7JK4 - chains A and G of the 9 polymer chains in the assembly; structure by electron microscopy, 3.40 A resolution.

# Chain A
Name: Origin recognition complex subunit 1
Source organism: Drosophila melanogaster
UniProtKB: O16810 (ORC1_DROME); residues 440-924 here = UniProt positions 440-924
Amino-acid sequence (488 residues; numbered 437 to 924; the number before each row is that of its first residue):
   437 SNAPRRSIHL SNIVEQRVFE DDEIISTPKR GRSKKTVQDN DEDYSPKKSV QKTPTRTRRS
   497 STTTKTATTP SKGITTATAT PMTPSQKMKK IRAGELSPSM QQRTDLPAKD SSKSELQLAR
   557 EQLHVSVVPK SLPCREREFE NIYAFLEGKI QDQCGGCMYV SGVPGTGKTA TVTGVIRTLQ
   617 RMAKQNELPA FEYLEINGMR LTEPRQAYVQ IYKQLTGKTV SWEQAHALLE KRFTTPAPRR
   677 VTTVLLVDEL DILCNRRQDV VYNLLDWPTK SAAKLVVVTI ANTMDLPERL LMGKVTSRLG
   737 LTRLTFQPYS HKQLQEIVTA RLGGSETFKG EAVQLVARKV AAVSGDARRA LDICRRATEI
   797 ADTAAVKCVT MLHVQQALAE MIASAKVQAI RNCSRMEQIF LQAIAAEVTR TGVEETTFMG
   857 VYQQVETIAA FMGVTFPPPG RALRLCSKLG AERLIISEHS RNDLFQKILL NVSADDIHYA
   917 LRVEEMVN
Unresolved in the structure: 437-518, 920-924
Construct notes: expression tag (437-439)
Curated features (UniProtKB/Swiss-Prot):
  - binding site (ATP): Val564, Gly598 to Ala606, Glu685, Asn718, Arg784
  - binding site (Mg(2+)): Asp684, Glu685
  - modified residue: Ser533 (Phosphoserine)
Ion coordination: Mg2+: Thr605 (together with ATP)
Residues lining bound ligands:
  - ATP (adenosine-5'-triphosphate), molecule 1: Val561, Val563, Val564, Pro565, Leu568, Pro569, Arg571, Val599, Pro600, Gly601, Thr602, Gly603, Lys604, Thr605, Ala606, Glu685, Asn718, Tyr745, Ile753, Arg757, Ala783, Arg784, Leu787
  - ATP, molecule 2: Tyr698, Lys730, Arg734
Reported in the primary citation:
  - binding site for the 60-nt DNA strand: Ser657, Gln660, Arg692
  - mutagenesis - S657A/Q660A: unchanged binding to DNA
  - catalytic residues: Asp684
  - conformationally variable residues (loop rearrangement): Arg692
  - mutagenesis - D684A: abolished catalytic activity on ATP

# Chain G
Name: Cell division control protein
Source organism: Drosophila melanogaster
UniProtKB: Q9VSM9 (Q9VSM9_DROME); residue numbers follow UniProt; this construct covers 242-662
Amino-acid sequence (424 residues; row label = number of the first residue in the row):
   239 SNANNLPSPS RNKYQNARRV LNSAETQNLP GRESQLQELR EFFSNHLESQ TSGSLYVSGQ
   299 PGTGKTACLS LLLRDPDFSK RLQRVYINCT SIASVGAVYK KLCTELQLKV SGRTERDHLE
   359 AIQRHLKTAK RMLLLVLDEI DQLCTSRQEV LYTIFEWPAL PGSRILLVGI ANSLDLTDRA
   419 LMRLNARCEL KPRLMHFPPY SKQQIVEIFK SRLAEAEVLD VFPPVTLQLL AAKVSAISGD
   479 VRRALDIGRR VVEIAEQQKR DGEKEFNMKA LQLEGKDAVE AKEKQDTLKP VQVTQVAAVL
   539 NKVYGASQNL EEDIEASFPL QQKLMLCTLV LMLRNERNKD ISMGRLHEVY RRVCAKRNIL
   599 ALDQAEFTGT VDLVETRGIL RIMRKKEPRL HKVLLQWDEE EVHAALSDKQ LIASILSDTA
   659 CLSK
Unresolved in the structure: 239-248, 499-525, 543-555, 661-662
Construct notes: expression tag (239-241)
Ion coordination: Mg2+: Thr304 (together with ATP)
Residues lining bound ligands: ATP (adenosine-5'-triphosphate): Ser261, Ala262, Glu263, Thr264, Asn266, Leu267, Pro268, Gly269, Arg270, Gln298, Pro299, Gly300, Thr301, Gly302, Lys303, Thr304, Ala305, Glu377, Asn410, Tyr438, Ile446, Arg450, Val479, Arg480

# Interface between chain A and chain G
Pairs across the interface (56; chain A residue first):
  Ala580(A) with Gln495(G)
  Gly584(A) with Arg256(G)
  Lys585(A) with Arg487(G)
  Asp588(A) with Arg256(G), salt bridge
  Val599(A) with Thr614(G)
  Arg641(A) with Ala331(G)
  Trp658(A) with Ala331(G), hydrophobic
  Glu659(A) with Ala331(G)
  His662(A) with Ser329(G), hydrogen bond (side chain-backbone)
  Glu666(A) with Ser329(G)
  Arg693(A) with Thr328(G); Ile330(G); Gln380(G), hydrogen bond
  Asp695(A) with Thr328(G)
  Tyr698(A) with Thr328(G); Glu377(G)
  Thr705(A) with Ala262(G); Glu263(G)
  Ser707(A) with Glu263(G), hydrogen bond
  Thr719(A) with Thr614(G)
  Met720(A) with Thr614(G), hydrogen bond (backbone-backbone)
  Asp721(A) with Thr614(G)
  Arg725(A) with Gln634(G), hydrogen bond
  Lys730(A) with Pro299(G); Glu377(G); Asn410(G)
  Thr732(A) with Arg481(G)
  Ser733(A) with Arg480(G), hydrogen bond
  Arg734(A) with Arg480(G)
  Gly736(A) with Asp484(G)
  Leu737(A) with Arg481(G); Asp484(G), hydrogen bond (backbone-side chain); Ile485(G), hydrophobic; Arg488(G), hydrogen bond (backbone-side chain); Val541(G), hydrophobic
  Thr738(A) with Asp484(G); Arg488(G)
  Arg739(A) with Arg488(G)
  Gln743(A) with Arg615(G), hydrogen bond
  Pro744(A) with Arg615(G)
  Ala777(A) with Pro557(G)
  Ala778(A) with Pro557(G); Leu558(G), hydrogen bond (backbone-backbone); Gln559(G), hydrogen bond (backbone-backbone)
  Val779(A) with Pro557(G); Gln560(G)
  Ser780(A) with Pro557(G); Leu611(G)
  Arg785(A) with Glu604(G), salt bridge
  Ser820(A) with Asp601(G)
  Arg889(A) with Glu625(G), salt bridge
  Ile892(A) with Glu625(G)
  Leu906(A) with Arg627(G), hydrogen bond (backbone-side chain)
  Asn907(A) with Arg627(G), hydrogen bond (backbone-side chain)
  Asp911(A) with Arg589(G), salt bridge
  Asp912(A) with Arg589(G), salt bridge
Interface residues without a listed pair, chain A (56 interface residues in all): Glu576, Phe581, Pro600, Asn699, Asp702, Lys706, Asn718, Glu724, Gly729, Met817, Ile818, Ala819, Ala821, Lys822, Ser909
Interface residues without a listed pair, chain G (48 interface residues in all): Gln253, Arg257, Ser261, Asn326, Cys327, Ser332, Val333, Asp379, Asp478, Glu491, Tyr542, Glu586, Leu600, Thr608, Gly616, Arg619

# Overview
56 residues of chain A face 48 of chain G across their interface; the contacts include 13 hydrogen bonds and 5
salt bridges. Polar pairs include Asp588(A)-Arg256(G), Arg785(A)-Glu604(G) and Arg889(A)-Glu625(G). One ATP
molecule is bound between chain A and chain G. The paper reports the catalytic residue Asp684(A); D684A of
chain A abolishes catalytic activity on ATP.
Here chain A is Origin recognition complex subunit 1 and chain G is Cell division control protein, both from
Drosophila melanogaster. Entry 7JK4 (Structure of Drosophila ORC bound to AT-rich DNA and Cdc6) was determined
by electron microscopy together with 7JGR, 7JGS, 7JK2, 7JK3, 7JK5 and 7JK6 from the same study.
